PDB entry 7E5S | electron microscopy, 3.60 A resolution | chains D and L of the 19 polymer chains in the assembly

Chain D:
Name: H014 light chain
From: Homo sapiens
Amino-acid sequence (210 residues; row label = number of the first residue in the row):
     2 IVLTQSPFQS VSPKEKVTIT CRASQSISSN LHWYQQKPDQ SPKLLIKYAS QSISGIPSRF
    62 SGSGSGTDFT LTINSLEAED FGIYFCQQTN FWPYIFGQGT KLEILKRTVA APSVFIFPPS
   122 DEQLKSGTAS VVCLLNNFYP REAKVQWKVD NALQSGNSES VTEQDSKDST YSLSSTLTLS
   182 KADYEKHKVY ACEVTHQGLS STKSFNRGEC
Not modelled in the structure: 107-211

Chain L:
Name: H014 heavy chain
From: Homo sapiens
Amino-acid sequence (223 residues; numbered 1 to 223; the number before each row is that of its first residue):
     1 EVQLVQSGAE VKKPGATVKI SCKVSGYSFS NYYIHWVKQA PGKSLEWIGY IDPFNGGTSD
    61 NLKFKGAATL TADTSTDTAY MELSSLRSED TAVYYCARSE YDPYYVMDYW GQGTTVTVSS
   121 ASTKGPSVFP LAPSSKSTSG GTAALGCLVK DYFPEPVTVS WNSGALTSGV HTFPAVLQSS
   181 GLYSLSSVVT VPSSSLGTQT YICNVNHKPS NTKVDKKVEP KSC
Not modelled in the structure: 1-2, 123-223
Cystine bridges: Cys22-Cys96

Chain D / chain L interface:
Pairs across the interface (32; chain D residue first):
  Asn31(D) with Tyr104(L)
  Ser42(D) with Tyr95(L); Trp110(L); Gly111(L)
  Pro43(D) with Trp110(L), hydrogen bond (backbone-side chain)
  Lys44(D) with Asp108(L); Trp110(L)
  Leu45(D) with Met107(L); Asp108(L)
  Tyr49(D) with Tyr104(L)
  Phe86(D) with Gln39(L); Lys43(L); Ser44(L); Leu45(L)
  Thr90(D) with Tyr104(L)
  Trp93(D) with Trp47(L); Tyr50(L), hydrogen bond; Ser59(L); Asp60(L); Leu62(L), hydrophobic
  Pro94(D) with Trp47(L), hydrophobic; Asn61(L)
  Tyr95(D) with Trp47(L); Tyr50(L), hydrophobic; Tyr105(L)
  Phe97(D) with His35(L); Val37(L), hydrophobic; Leu45(L); Glu46(L); Trp47(L), hydrophobic
  Gly98(D) with Ser44(L)
  Gln99(D) with Ser44(L)
Other interface residues (no listed pair), chain L (23 interface residues in all): Lys63, Pro103, Val106

Overview:
14 residues of chain D face 23 of chain L across their interface; the contacts include 2 hydrogen bonds. Polar
contacts include Pro43(D)-Trp110(L) and Trp93(D)-Tyr50(L).
Chain D is H014 light chain and chain L is H014 heavy chain, both from Homo sapiens; the structure, SARS-CoV-2
S trimer with four-antibody cocktail complex, was determined by electron microscopy together with 7E5R from
the same study.
